Entry 8I7O (electron microscopy, 4.50 A resolution (low resolution: residue-level contacts below are approximate; hydrogen-bond / salt-bridge calls are withheld)); this record covers chains LF and LG of the 189 polymer chains in the assembly.

Chain LF:
Name: Tubulin beta-4B chain
Organism: Mus musculus
UniProtKB: P68372 (TBB4B_MOUSE); residues 1-427 here = UniProt positions 1-427
Sequence (427 residues; numbered 1 to 427; the number before each row is that of its first residue):
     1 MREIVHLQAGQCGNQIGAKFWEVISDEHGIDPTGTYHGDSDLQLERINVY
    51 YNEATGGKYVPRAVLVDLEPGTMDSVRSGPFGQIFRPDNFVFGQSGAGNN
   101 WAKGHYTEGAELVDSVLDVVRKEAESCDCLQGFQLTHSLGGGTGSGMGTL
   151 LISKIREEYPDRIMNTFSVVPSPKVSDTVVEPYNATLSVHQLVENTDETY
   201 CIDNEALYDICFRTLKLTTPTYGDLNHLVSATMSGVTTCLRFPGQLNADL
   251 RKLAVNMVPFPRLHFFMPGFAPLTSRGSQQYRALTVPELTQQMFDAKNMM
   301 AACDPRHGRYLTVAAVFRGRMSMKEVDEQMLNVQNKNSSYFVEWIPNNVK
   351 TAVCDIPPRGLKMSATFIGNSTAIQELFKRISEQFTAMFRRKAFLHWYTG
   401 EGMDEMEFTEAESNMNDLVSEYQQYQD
Ligand contacts:
  - GTP (guanosine-5'-triphosphate), molecule 1: Ala9, Gly10, Gln11, Cys12, Gln15, Asp67, Asn99, Ser138, Gly140, Gly141, Gly142, Thr143, Gly144, Tyr222
  - GTP, molecule 2: Gln245, Asn247, Lys252
Swiss-Prot annotation at these positions:
  - motif: Met1 to Ile4 (MREI motif)
  - binding site (GTP): Gln11, Glu69, Ser138, Gly142, Thr143, Gly144, Asn204, Asn226
  - binding site (Mg(2+)): Glu69
  - modified residue: Thr55 (Phosphothreonine), Lys58 (N6-acetyllysine), Ser172 (Phosphoserine)

Chain LG:
Name: Detyrosinated tubulin alpha-3 chain
Organism: Mus musculus
UniProtKB: P05214 (TBA3_MOUSE); residues 1-438 here = UniProt positions 1-438
Sequence (438 residues; numbered 1 to 438; the number before each row is that of its first residue):
     1 MRECISIHVGQAGVQIGNACWELYCLEHGIQPDGQMPSDKTIGGGDDSFN
    51 TFFSETGAGKHVPRAVFVDLEPTVVDEVRTGTYRQLFHPEQLITGKEDAA
   101 NNYARGHYTIGKEIVDLVLDRIRKLADLCTGLQGFLIFHSFGGGTGSGFA
   151 SLLMERLSVDYGKKSKLEFAIYPAPQVSTAVVEPYNSILTTHTTLEHSDC
   201 AFMVDNEAIYDICRRNLDIERPTYTNLNRLIGQIVSSITASLRFDGALNV
   251 DLTEFQTNLVPYPRIHFPLATYAPVISAEKAYHEQLSVAEITNACFEPAN
   301 QMVKCDPRHGKYMACCMLYRGDVVPKDVNAAIATIKTKRTIQFVDWCPTG
   351 FKVGINYQPPTVVPGGDLAKVQRAVCMLSNTTAIAEAWARLDHKFDLMYA
   401 KRAFVHWYVGEGMEEGEFSEAREDLAALEKDYEEVGVD
Ligand contacts: GTP (guanosine-5'-triphosphate): Gly10, Gln11, Ala12, Gly13, Gln15, Ile16, Glu71, Asp98, Asn101, Ser140, Gly142, Gly143, Gly144, Thr145, Gly146, Ile171, Thr179, Asn206, Tyr224, Asn228
Swiss-Prot annotation at these positions:
  - motif: Met1 to Cys4 (MREC motif)
  - active site: Glu254
  - binding site (GTP): Gln11, Glu71, Ser140, Gly144, Thr145, Thr179, Asn206, Asn228
  - binding site (Mg(2+)): Glu71
  - modified residue: Lys40 (N6-acetyllysine), Ser48 (Phosphoserine), Tyr83 (3'-nitrotyrosine), Tyr432 (Phosphotyrosine)

Interface between chain LF and chain LG:
Pairs across the interface - 62 pairs, chain LF then chain LG:
  Arg2(LF) - Glu97(LG)
  Arg46(LF) - Pro72(LG)
  Arg46(LF) - Thr73(LG)
  Arg46(LF) - Asp76(LG)
  Phe242(LF) - Thr73(LG)
  Pro243(LF) - Thr73(LG)
  Gln245(LF) - Gln11(LG)
  Gln245(LF) - Gln15(LG)
  Gln245(LF) - Tyr224(LG)
  Asn247(LF) - Gln11(LG)
  Asp249(LF) - Asp98(LG)
  Arg251(LF) - Asp98(LG)
  Arg251(LF) - Ala100(LG)
  Arg251(LF) - Arg105(LG)
  Lys252(LF) - Asp98(LG)
  Lys252(LF) - Ala100(LG)
  Lys252(LF) - Asn101(LG)
  Lys252(LF) - Gly144(LG)
  Ala254(LF) - Trp407(LG)
  Val255(LF) - Ala100(LG)
  Val255(LF) - Phe404(LG)
  Val255(LF) - Trp407(LG)
  Asn256(LF) - Asn101(LG)
  Asn256(LF) - Ala180(LG)
  Asn256(LF) - Val182(LG)
  Asn256(LF) - Phe404(LG)
  Val258(LF) - Phe404(LG)
  Val258(LF) - Trp407(LG)
  Pro259(LF) - Phe404(LG)
  Pro259(LF) - His406(LG)
  Phe260(LF) - Lys401(LG)
  Phe260(LF) - Arg402(LG)
  Phe260(LF) - Ala403(LG)
  Phe260(LF) - His406(LG)
  Pro261(LF) - His406(LG)
  Ser322(LF) - Pro222(LG)
  Met323(LF) - Tyr210(LG)
  Met323(LF) - Tyr224(LG)
  Lys324(LF) - Tyr210(LG)
  Lys324(LF) - Glu220(LG)
  Lys324(LF) - Arg221(LG)
  Lys324(LF) - Pro222(LG)
  Glu325(LF) - Arg221(LG)
  Asp327(LF) - Val177(LG)
  Leu331(LF) - Gln176(LG)
  Leu331(LF) - Val177(LG)
  Glu343(LF) - Leu397(LG)
  Trp344(LF) - Leu397(LG)
  Trp344(LF) - Lys401(LG)
  Ile345(LF) - Val181(LG)
  Ile345(LF) - Met398(LG)
  Pro346(LF) - Val181(LG)
  Pro346(LF) - Lys394(LG)
  Asn347(LF) - Gln176(LG)
  Asn347(LF) - Ser178(LG)
  Asn347(LF) - Val181(LG)
  Asn347(LF) - Lys394(LG)
  Val349(LF) - Ser178(LG)
  Lys350(LF) - Ser178(LG)
  Lys350(LF) - Thr179(LG)
  Lys350(LF) - Ala180(LG)
  Lys350(LF) - Val181(LG)
Interface residues without a listed pair, chain LF (32 interface residues in all): Met1, Cys129, Gly244
Interface residues without a listed pair, chain LG (38 interface residues in all): Ala12, Val74, Lys96, Thr145, Glu207, Thr223

In short:
32 residues of chain LF and 38 residues of chain LG are in contact. One GTP molecule is bound between chain LF
and chain LG. Chain LF binds GTP.
Here chain LF is Tubulin beta-4B chain and chain LG is Detyrosinated tubulin alpha-3 chain, both from Mus
musculus. Entry 8I7O (In situ structure of axonemal doublet microtubules in mouse sperm with 16-nm repeat) was
determined by electron microscopy (same publication as 8I7R).
